Entry 7E4R (X-ray diffraction, 2.60 A resolution); this record covers chains A and F of the 6 polymer chains in the assembly.

Chain A:
Molecule: Tubulin alpha-1B chain
From: Bos taurus
UniProt: P81947 (TBA1B_BOVIN); residues 1-440 here = UniProt positions 1-440
Sequence (440 residues; row label = number of the first residue in the row):
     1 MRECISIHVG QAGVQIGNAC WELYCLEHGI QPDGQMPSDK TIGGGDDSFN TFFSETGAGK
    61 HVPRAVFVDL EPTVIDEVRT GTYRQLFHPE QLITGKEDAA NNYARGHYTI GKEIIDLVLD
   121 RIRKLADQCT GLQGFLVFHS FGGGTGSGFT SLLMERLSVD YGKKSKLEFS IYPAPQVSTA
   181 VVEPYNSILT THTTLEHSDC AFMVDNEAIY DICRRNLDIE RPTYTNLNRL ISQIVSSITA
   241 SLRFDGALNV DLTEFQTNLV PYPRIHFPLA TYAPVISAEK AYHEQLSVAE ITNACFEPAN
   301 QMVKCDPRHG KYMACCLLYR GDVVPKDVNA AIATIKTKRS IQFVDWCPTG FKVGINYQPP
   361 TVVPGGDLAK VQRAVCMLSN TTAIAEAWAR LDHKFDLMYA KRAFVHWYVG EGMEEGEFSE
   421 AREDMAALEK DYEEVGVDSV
Not modelled in the structure: 438-440
Bound ions: Ca2+: Asp39, Thr41, Gly44, Glu55
Small-molecule neighbours: GTP (guanosine-5'-triphosphate): Gly10, Gln11, Ala12, Gln15, Ile16, Asp69, Asp98, Ala99, Ala100, Asn101, Ser140, Gly142, Gly143, Gly144, Thr145, Gly146, Ile171, Val177, Ser178, Thr179, Glu183, Asn206, Tyr224, Leu227, Asn228, Ile231

Chain F:
Molecule: Tubulin tyrosine ligase
From: Gallus gallus
UniProt: E1BQ43 (E1BQ43_CHICK); residue numbers follow UniProt; this construct covers 1-378
Sequence (380 residues; each row starts with the number of its first residue):
     1 MYTFVVRDEN SSVYAEVSRL LLATGQWKRL RKDNPRFNLM LGERNRLPFG RLGHEPGLVQ
    61 LVNYYRGADK LCRKASLVKL IKTSPELSES CTWFPESYVI YPTNLKTPVA PAQNGIRHLI
   121 NNTRTDEREV FLAAYNRRRE GREGNVWIAK SSAGAKGEGI LISSEASELL DFIDEQGQVH
   181 VIQKYLEKPL LLEPGHRKFD IRSWVLVDHL YNIYLYREGV LRTSSEPYNS ANFQDKTCHL
   241 TNHCIQKEYS KNYGRYEEGN EMFFEEFNQY LMDALNTTLE NSILLQIKHI IRSCLMCIEP
   301 AISTKHLHYQ SFQLFGFDFM VDEELKVWLI EVNGAPACAQ KLYAELCQGI VDVAISSVFP
   361 LADTGQKTSQ PTSIFIKLHH
Not modelled in the structure: 104-125, 150-160, 248-251, 363-371
Differences from the reference sequence: expression tag (379-380)
Small-molecule neighbours: AMP-PCP (ACP; phosphomethylphosphonic acid adenylate ester): Lys74, Ile148, Gln183, Lys184, Tyr185, Leu186, Lys198, Asp200, Arg202, Arg222, His239, Leu240, Thr241, Asn242, Asp318, Ile330, Glu331, Asn333

Chain A / chain F interface:
Residue-residue contacts (23):
  Gln176(A) with Pro56(F)
  Glu207(A) with His54(F), salt bridge
  Glu297(A) with His306(F)
  Pro298(A) with Leu307(F), hydrophobic
  Lys304(A) with His54(F)
  Asp306(A) with Arg66(F); Leu307(F)
  Arg308(A) with Pro300(F), hydrogen bond (side chain-backbone); Ala301(F); Ile302(F); Ser303(F), hydrogen bond (side chain-backbone); Leu307(F)
  His309(A) with Arg66(F), hydrogen bond (side chain-backbone); Gly67(F); Ala301(F), hydrogen bond (side chain-backbone)
  Lys338(A) with Pro300(F)
  Ser340(A) with Ala301(F)
  Glu386(A) with Gly50(F); Arg66(F), salt bridge
  Arg390(A) with Gly50(F); His54(F)
  His393(A) with Arg51(F)
  Glu433(A) with Arg46(F), salt bridge
Interface residues without a listed pair, chain A (16 interface residues in all): Cys305, Ala389
Interface residues without a listed pair, chain F (15 interface residues in all): Gly53, His308

In short:
The interface between chain A and chain F involves 16 residues on one side and 15 on the other, with 4
hydrogen bonds and 3 salt bridges. Polar pairs include Glu207(A)-His54(F), Glu386(A)-Arg66(F) and
Glu433(A)-Arg46(F). Ligands of chain A: GTP. Chain F binds AMP-PCP.
Chain A is Tubulin alpha-1B chain (Bos taurus) and chain F is Tubulin tyrosine ligase (Gallus gallus); the
structure, Crystal structure of tubulin in complex with D-DM1-SMe, was determined by X-ray diffraction,
deposited together with 7E4Q and 7E4Z.
